Entry 6SGX (electron microscopy, 3.70 A resolution); this record covers chains B and G of the 5 polymer chains in the assembly.

== Chain B ==
Protein: ESX-3 secretion system protein EccD3
Source organism: Mycobacterium smegmatis (strain ATCC 700084 / mc(2)155)
UniProtKB: A0QQ46 (ECCD3_MYCS2); numbering as in UniProt (aligned over 8-472)
Chain sequence (465 residues; numbered 8 to 472; the number before each row is that of its first residue):
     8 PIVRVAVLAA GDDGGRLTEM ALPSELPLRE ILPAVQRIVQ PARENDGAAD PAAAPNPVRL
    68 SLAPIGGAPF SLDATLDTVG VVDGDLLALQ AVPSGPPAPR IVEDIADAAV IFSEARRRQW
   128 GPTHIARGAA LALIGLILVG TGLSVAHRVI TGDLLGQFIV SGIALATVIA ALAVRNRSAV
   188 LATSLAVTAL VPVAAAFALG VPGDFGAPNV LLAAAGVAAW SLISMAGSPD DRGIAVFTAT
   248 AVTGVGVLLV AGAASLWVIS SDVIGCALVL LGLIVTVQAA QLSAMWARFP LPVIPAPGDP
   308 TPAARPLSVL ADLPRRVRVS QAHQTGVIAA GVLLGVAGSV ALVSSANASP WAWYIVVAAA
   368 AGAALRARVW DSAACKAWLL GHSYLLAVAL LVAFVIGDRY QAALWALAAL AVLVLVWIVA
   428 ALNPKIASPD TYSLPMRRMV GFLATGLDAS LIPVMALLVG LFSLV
Not modelled in the structure: 50-63, 295-315, 438-440, 472

== Chain G ==
Protein: ESX-3 secretion system protein EccE3
Source organism: Mycobacterium smegmatis (strain ATCC 700084 / mc(2)155)
UniProtKB: A0QQ48 (ECCE3_MYCS2); residues 1-285 here = UniProt positions 1-285
Chain sequence (285 residues; each row starts with the number of its first residue):
     1 MTARIALASL FVVAAVLAQP WQTTTQRWVL GVSIAAVIVL LAWWKGMFLT TRIGRALAMV
    61 RRNRAEDTVE TDAHRATVVL RVDPAAPAQL PVVVGYLDRY GITCDKVRIT HRDAGGTRRS
   121 WISLTVDAVD NLAALQARSA RIPLQDTTEV VGRRLADHLR EQGWTVTVVE GVDTPLPVSG
   181 KETWRGVADD AGVVAAYRVK VDDRLDEVLA EIGHLPAEET WTALEFTGSP AEPLLTVCAA
   241 VRTSDRPAAK APLAGLTPAR GRHRPALAAL NPLSTERLDG TAVPL
Not modelled in the structure: 42-46, 65-71, 179-193, 202-204, 213-215, 243-251, 262-263

== Interface between chain B and chain G ==
Residue-residue contacts (37; chain B residue first):
  Arg11(B) with Arg99(G); Tyr100(G); His158(G), hydrogen bond; Glu161(G), salt bridge
  Val12(B) with Tyr100(G)
  Ala13(B) with Tyr100(G), hydrophobic
  Leu24(B) with Arg138(G); Arg154(G)
  Glu26(B) with Tyr100(G), hydrogen bond; Arg154(G)
  Gly91(B) with Arg99(G); Tyr100(G), hydrogen bond (backbone-backbone)
  Leu93(B) with Gly101(G)
  Leu317(B) with Ala73(G); Ile142(G); Leu144(G), hydrophobic
  Leu320(B) with His74(G); Ala128(G); Leu132(G), hydrophobic; Ile142(G), hydrophobic
  Pro321(B) with Leu132(G), hydrophobic; Gln136(G); Ile142(G)
  Arg323(B) with His74(G), hydrogen bond
  Val324(B) with Val129(G), hydrophobic; Leu132(G), hydrophobic
  Thr452(B) with Thr2(G), hydrogen bond (backbone-side chain)
  Asp455(B) with Thr2(G)
  Ala456(B) with Thr2(G); Ala6(G)
  Ile459(B) with Ala6(G), hydrophobic
  Pro460(B) with Ser9(G)
  Leu464(B) with Val13(G), hydrophobic
  Phe469(B) with Leu10(G); Val13(G), hydrophobic; Ala14(G), hydrophobic; Leu17(G), hydrophobic
Interface residues without a listed pair, chain B (22 interface residues in all): Asp90, Asp92, Val316
Interface residues without a listed pair, chain G (24 interface residues in all): Met1, Ile5

== Summary ==
22 residues of chain B and 24 residues of chain G are in contact, with 5 hydrogen bonds and 1 salt bridge.
Polar contacts include Arg11(B)-Glu161(G), Arg11(B)-His158(G) and Glu26(B)-Tyr100(G).
Chain B is ESX-3 secretion system protein EccD3 and chain G is ESX-3 secretion system protein EccE3, both from
Mycobacterium smegmatis (strain ATCC 700084 / mc(2)155); the structure, Structure of protomer 1 of the ESX-3
core complex, was determined by electron microscopy together with 6SGW, 6SGY and 6SGZ from the same study.
